PDB entry 8P8V | electron microscopy, 8.70 A resolution (very low resolution: no residue pairs are listed; an interface is given only as per-side residue counts) | chains 5 and H of the 59 polymer chains in the assembly

Chain 5:
Molecule: 16S ribosomal RNA
From: Mycoplasmoides pneumoniae M129
Sequence (1520 nucleotides; numbered 1 to 1520; the number before each row is that of its first residue):
     1 UUUUUCUGAGAGUUUGAUCCUGGCUCAGGAUUAACGCUGGCGGCAUGCCU
    51 AAUACAUGCAAGUCGAUCGAAAGUAGUAAUACUUUAGAGGCGAACGGGUG
   101 AGUAACACGUAUCCAAUCUACCUUAUAAUGGGGGAUAACUAGUUGAAAGA
   151 CUAGCUAAUACCGCAUAAGAACUUUGGUUCGCAUGAAUCAAAGUUGAAAG
   201 GACCUGCAAGGGUUCGUUAUUUGAUGAGGGUGCGCCAUAUCAGCUAGUUG
   251 GUGGGGUAACGGCCUACCAAGGCAAUGACGUGUAGCUAUGCUGAGAAGUA
   301 GAAUAGCCACAAUGGGACUGAGACACGGCCCAUACUCCUACGGGAGGCAG
   351 CAGUAGGGAAUUUUUCACAAUGAGCGAAAGCUUGAUGGAGCAAUGCCGCG
   401 UGAACGAUGAAGGUCUUUAAGAUUGUAAAGUUCUUUUAUUUGGGAAGAAU
   451 GACUUUAGCAGGUAAUGGCUAGAGUUUGACUGUACCAUUUUGAAUAAGUG
   501 ACGACUAACUAUGUGCCAGCAGUCGCGGUAAUACAUAGGUCGCAAGCGUU
   551 AUCCGGAUUUAUUGGGCGUAAAGCAAGCGCAGGCGGAUUGAAAAGUCUGG
   601 UGUUAAAGGCAGCUGCUUAACAGUUGUAUGCAUUGGAAACUAUUAAUCUA
   651 GAGUGUGGUAGGGAGUUUUGGAAUUUCAUGUGGAGCGGUGAAAUGCGUAG
   701 AUAUAUGAAGGAACACCAGUGGCGAAGGCGAAAACUUAGGCCAUUACUGA
   751 CGCUUAGGCUUGAAAGUGUGGGGAGCAAAUAGGAUUAGAUACCCUAGUAG
   801 UCCACACCGUAAACGAUAGAUACUAGCUGUCGGGGCGAUCCCCUCGGUAG
   851 UGAAGUUAACACAUUAAGUAUCUCGCCUGGGUAGUACAUUCGCAAGAAUG
   901 AAACUCAAACGGAAUUGACGGGGACCCGCACAAGUGGUGGAGCAUGUUGC
   951 UUAAUUCGACGGUACACGAAAAACCUUACCUAGACUUGACAUCCUUGGCA
  1001 AAAUUAUGGAAACAUAAUGGAGGUUAACCGAGUGACAGGUGGUGCAUGGU
  1051 UGUCGUCAGCUCGUGUCGUGAGAUGUUGGGUUAAGUCCCGCAACGAGCGC
  1101 AACCCUUAUCGUUAGUUACAUUGUCUAGCGAGACUGCUAAUGCAAAUUGG
  1151 AGGAAGGAAGGGAUGACGUCAAAUCAUCAUGCCCCUUAUGUCUAGGGCUG
  1201 CAAACGUGCUACAAUGGCCAAUACAAACAGUCGCCAGCUUGUAAAAGUGA
  1251 GCAAAUCUGUAAAGUUGGUCUCAGUUCGGAUUGAGGGCUGCAAUUCGUCC
  1301 UCAUGAAGUCGGAAUCACUAGUAAUCGCGAAUCAGCUAUGUCGCGGUGAA
  1351 UACGUUCUCGGGUCUUGUACACACXGXCCGUCAAACUAUGAAAGCUGGUA
  1401 AUAUUUAAAAACGUGUUGCUAACCAUUAGGAAGCGCAUGUCAAGGAUAGC
  1451 ACCGGUGAUUGGAGUUAAGUCGUAACAAGGUACCCCUACGAGAACGUGGG
  1501 GGUGGAUCACCUCCUUUCUA
Disordered / not traced: 1-4, 1511-1520
Modified / non-standard residues: 7MG (7N-methyl-8-hydroguanosine-5'-monophosphate) at position 525, 5MC (5-methylcytidine-5'-monophosphate) at position 1375, B8T (4-methyl, cytidine-5'-monophosphate) at position 1377, MA6 (6N-dimethyladenosine-5'-monophoshate) at position 1493, MA6 (6N-dimethyladenosine-5'-monophoshate) at position 1494
Construct notes: conflict A1003 (G119315 in 26117688)
Bound ions: Mg2+ site 1 near G22 (its only coordinating residue here); Mg2+ site 2: C49, G100; Mg2+ site 3 near A54 (its only coordinating residue here); Mg2+ site 4 near U85 (its only coordinating residue here); Mg2+ site 5: A94, G327; Mg2+ site 6: C95, G96; Mg2+ site 7 near G98 (its only coordinating residue here); Mg2+ site 8: A101, G102, G285; Mg2+ site 9: A160, C161; Mg2+ site 10 near A165 (its only coordinating residue here); Mg2+ site 11 near G251 (its only coordinating residue here); Mg2+ site 12 near U252 (its only coordinating residue here); 41 more Mg2+ sites not listed

Chain H:
Name: 30S ribosomal protein S9
From: Mycoplasmoides pneumoniae M129
UniProtKB: P75179 (RS9_MYCPN); residue numbers follow UniProt; this construct covers 1-132
Chain sequence (132 residues; row label = number of the first residue in the row):
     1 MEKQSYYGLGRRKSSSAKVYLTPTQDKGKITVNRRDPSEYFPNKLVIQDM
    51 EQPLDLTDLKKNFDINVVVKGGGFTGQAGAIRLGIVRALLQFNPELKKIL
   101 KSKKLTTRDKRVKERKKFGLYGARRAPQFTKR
Disordered / not traced: 1-3

Interface between chain 5 and chain H:
At this resolution (9 A) residue pairs are not listed: 52 residues of chain 5 and 50 of chain H lie at the interface.

In short:
52 residues of chain 5 face 50 of chain H across their interface. C49(5) and G100(5) coordinate Mg2+ site 2.
A94(5) and G327(5) form the Mg2+ site 5.
Chain 5 is 16S ribosomal RNA and chain H is 30S ribosomal protein S9, both from Mycoplasmoides pneumoniae
M129; the structure, Mycoplasma pneumoniae di-ribosome in chloramphenicol-treated cells (leading 70S), was
determined by electron microscopy, deposited together with 8P6P, 8P7X, 8P7Y, 8P8B and 8P8W.
